Entry 8YQV (electron microscopy, 2.67 A resolution); this record covers chains A and F of the 8 polymer chains in the assembly.

Chain A:
Protein: DNA-directed RNA polymerase subunit
Source organism: African swine fever virus
Notes: EC 2.7.7.6
Reference sequence: A0A3S7XUW7 (A0A3S7XUW7_ASF); numbering as in UniProt (aligned over 1-1450)
Amino-acid sequence (1450 residues; row label = number of the first residue in the row):
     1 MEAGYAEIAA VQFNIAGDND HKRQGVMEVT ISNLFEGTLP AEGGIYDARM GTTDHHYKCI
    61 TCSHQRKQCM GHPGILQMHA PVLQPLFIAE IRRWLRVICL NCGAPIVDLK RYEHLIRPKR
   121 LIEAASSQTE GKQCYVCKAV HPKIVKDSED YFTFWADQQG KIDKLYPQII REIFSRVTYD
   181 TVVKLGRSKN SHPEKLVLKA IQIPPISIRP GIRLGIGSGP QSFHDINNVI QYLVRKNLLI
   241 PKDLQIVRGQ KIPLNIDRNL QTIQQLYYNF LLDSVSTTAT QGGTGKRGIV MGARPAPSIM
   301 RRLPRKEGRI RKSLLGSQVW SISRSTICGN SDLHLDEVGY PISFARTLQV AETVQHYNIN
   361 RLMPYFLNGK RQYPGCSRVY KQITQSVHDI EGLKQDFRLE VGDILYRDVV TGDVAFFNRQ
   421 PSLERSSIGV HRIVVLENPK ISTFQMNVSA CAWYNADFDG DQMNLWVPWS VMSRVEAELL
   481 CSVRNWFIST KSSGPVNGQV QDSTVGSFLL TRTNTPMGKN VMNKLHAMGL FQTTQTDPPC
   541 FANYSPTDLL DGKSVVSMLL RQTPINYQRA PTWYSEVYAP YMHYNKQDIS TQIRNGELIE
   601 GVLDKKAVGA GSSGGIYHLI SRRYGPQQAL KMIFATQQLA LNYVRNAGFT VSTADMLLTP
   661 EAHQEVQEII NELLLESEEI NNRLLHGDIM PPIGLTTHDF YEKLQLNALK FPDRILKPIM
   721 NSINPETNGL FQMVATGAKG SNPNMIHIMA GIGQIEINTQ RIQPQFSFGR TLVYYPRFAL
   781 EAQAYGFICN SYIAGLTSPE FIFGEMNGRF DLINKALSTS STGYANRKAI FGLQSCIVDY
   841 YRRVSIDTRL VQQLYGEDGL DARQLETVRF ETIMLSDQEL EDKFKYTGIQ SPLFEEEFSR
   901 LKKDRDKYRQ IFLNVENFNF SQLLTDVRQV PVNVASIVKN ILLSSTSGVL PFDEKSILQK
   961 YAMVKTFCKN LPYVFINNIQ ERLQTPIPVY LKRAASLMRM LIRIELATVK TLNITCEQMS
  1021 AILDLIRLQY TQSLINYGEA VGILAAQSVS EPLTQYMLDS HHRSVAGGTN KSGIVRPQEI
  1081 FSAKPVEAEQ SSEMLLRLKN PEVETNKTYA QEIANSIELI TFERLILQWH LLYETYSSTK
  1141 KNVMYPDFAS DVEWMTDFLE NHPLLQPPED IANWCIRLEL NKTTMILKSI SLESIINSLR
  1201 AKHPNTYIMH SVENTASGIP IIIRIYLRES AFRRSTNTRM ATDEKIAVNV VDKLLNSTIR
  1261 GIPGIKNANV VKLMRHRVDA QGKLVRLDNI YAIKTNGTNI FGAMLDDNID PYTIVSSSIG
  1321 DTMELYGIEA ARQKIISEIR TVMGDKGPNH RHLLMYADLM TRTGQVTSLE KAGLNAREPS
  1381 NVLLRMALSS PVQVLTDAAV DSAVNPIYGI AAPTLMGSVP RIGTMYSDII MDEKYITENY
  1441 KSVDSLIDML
Not modelled in the structure: 1, 213-223, 276-296, 1057-1072, 1133-1142, 1213-1220, 1443-1450
Metal / ion sites: Zn2+: C59, C62, C69, H72; Mg2+: D457, D459, D461

Chain F:
Protein: D339L
Source organism: African swine fever virus
Reference sequence: A0A2X0RV08 (A0A2X0RV08_ASF); residues 1-339 here = UniProt positions 1-339
Amino-acid sequence (339 residues; each row starts with the number of its first residue):
     1 MIDQKIFETT LNIDDPTNFC TNVEAHLLKE LENIYVGKCF KNSFILNITG VIQRSPCFIM
    61 RTNNSGRGYM HVRFSAVVSY LNAFDLIAAV KIIKNDSNII LGESLLTEPV TIVIPSSESQ
   121 NNVAEVGQIV PVQLANSSVY YIPGRQQASA TGSIFIPKHT FSVYHVQEEL TQEQALNLTK
   181 LVNIIEMLLE SRSKKDFKQI CFFEKLYYTY SISSDEILDL KIWKGPKGKE MSRLKPCNVL
   241 SFLYDALKNK NSSLGFWARP PNLLKSSPLA YQQDQNSFNA TELPIICSAE VMFVTLLKEI
   301 INYLQFINDL CDTFNNEQLI KRHENIWMLI EQRKIGHDF

Interface between chain A and chain F:
Contacting residue pairs (39; chain A residue first):
  E2(A) - I34(F)
  A3(A) - N12(F)  hydrogen bond (backbone-side chain)
  G4(A) - T10(F)
  G4(A) - N12(F)
  Y5(A) - T10(F)
  Y5(A) - N12(F)  hydrogen bond (backbone-side chain)
  Y5(A) - M60(F)  hydrophobic
  Y5(A) - R61(F)  hydrogen bond (side chain-backbone)
  Y5(A) - T62(F)  hydrogen bond
  Y5(A) - Y69(F)  hydrophobic
  E7(A) - R61(F)  salt bridge
  S470(A) - N64(F)
  M472(A) - N64(F)
  M472(A) - G66(F)
  S1418(A) - R61(F)
  S1418(A) - T62(F)
  V1419(A) - R61(F)  hydrogen bond (backbone-side chain)
  P1420(A) - R61(F)
  R1421(A) - R61(F)
  M1425(A) - R61(F)
  D1428(A) - F58(F)
  D1428(A) - I59(F)
  I1429(A) - F58(F)
  I1429(A) - I59(F)  hydrogen bond (backbone-backbone)
  I1430(A) - C57(F)
  I1430(A) - F58(F)  hydrophobic
  M1431(A) - P16(F)  hydrophobic
  M1431(A) - C20(F)  hydrophobic
  M1431(A) - C57(F)  hydrogen bond (backbone-backbone)
  M1431(A) - I59(F)  hydrophobic
  E1433(A) - V23(F)
  E1433(A) - R54(F)  salt bridge
  I1436(A) - T17(F)
  I1436(A) - T21(F)
  T1437(A) - C20(F)
  T1437(A) - T21(F)
  Y1440(A) - T17(F)
  S1442(A) - N18(F)
  S1442(A) - T21(F)  hydrogen bond
Also at the interface, not in a pair above, chain A (22 interface residues in all): K1441
Also at the interface, not in a pair above, chain F (23 interface residues in all): H26, Y35, P56, S65

Overview:
22 residues of chain A face 23 of chain F across their interface, with 8 hydrogen bonds and 2 salt bridges.
Polar contacts include E7(A)-R61(F), E1433(A)-R54(F) and A3(A)-N12(F). C59(A), C62(A), C69(A) and H72(A) form
the Zn2+ site.
Chain A is DNA-directed RNA polymerase subunit and chain F is D339L, both from African swine fever virus; the
structure, African swine fever virus RNA Polymerase core, was determined by electron microscopy, deposited
together with 8YQT, 8YQU, 8YQW, 8YQX, 8YQY and 8YQZ.
